Entry 7TAX (electron microscopy, 2.80 A resolution); this record covers chains I and M of the 14 polymer chains in the assembly.

== Chain I ==
Molecule: CRISPR type I-F/YPEST-associated protein Csy3
UniProtKB: A0A444M080 (A0A444M080_PSEAI); residues 21-361 here correspond to UniProt positions 2-342 (UniProt number = residue number - 19)
Amino-acid sequence (360 residues; row label = number of the first residue in the row):
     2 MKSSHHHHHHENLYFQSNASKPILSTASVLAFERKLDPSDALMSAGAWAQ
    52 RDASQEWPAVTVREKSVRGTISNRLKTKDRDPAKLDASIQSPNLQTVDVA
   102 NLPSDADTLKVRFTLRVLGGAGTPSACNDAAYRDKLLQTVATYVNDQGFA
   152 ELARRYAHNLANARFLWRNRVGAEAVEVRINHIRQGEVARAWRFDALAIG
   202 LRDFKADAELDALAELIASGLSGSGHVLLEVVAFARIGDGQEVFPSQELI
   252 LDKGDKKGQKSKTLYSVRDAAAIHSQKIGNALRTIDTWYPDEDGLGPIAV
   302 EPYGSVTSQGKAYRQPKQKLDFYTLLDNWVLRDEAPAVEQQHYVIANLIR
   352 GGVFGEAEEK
Disordered / not traced: 2-23, 359-361
Construct notes: initiating methionine (2); expression tag (3-20)

== Chain M ==
Molecule: 61-nt RNA strand
Sequence (61 nucleotides; numbered 1 to 61; the number before each row is that of its first residue):
     1 CUAAGAAAUUCACGGCGGGCUUGAUGUCCGCGUCUACCUGAUUCACUGCC
    51 GUAUAGGCAGC
Construct notes: conflict A41 (G1458 in 313291946), A53 (G1446 in 313291946)

== How chain I and chain M interact ==
Contacting residue pairs (48):
  Val30(I) - G5(M)  base contact
  Ala32(I) - G5(M)  base contact
  Phe33(I) - G5(M)  hydrogen bond to the sugar
  Phe33(I) - A6(M)  sugar contact
  Glu34(I) - G5(M)  sugar contact
  Glu34(I) - A6(M)  phosphate contact
  Arg35(I) - A6(M)  salt bridge to the phosphate
  Arg35(I) - A7(M)  salt bridge to the phosphate
  Ser67(I) - G15(M)  phosphate contact
  Val68(I) - C13(M)  sugar contact
  Val68(I) - G15(M)  phosphate contact
  Arg69(I) - C13(M)  hydrogen bond to the sugar
  Arg69(I) - G14(M)  hydrogen bond to the sugar
  Arg69(I) - G15(M)  hydrogen bond to the base
  Arg69(I) - C16(M)  salt bridge to the phosphate
  Gly70(I) - C13(M)  base contact
  Pro93(I) - G15(M)  base contact
  Leu95(I) - G15(M)  base contact
  Gln96(I) - C13(M)  hydrogen bond to the base
  Ser126(I) - G5(M)  hydrogen bond to the sugar
  Ala127(I) - A4(M)  base contact
  Trp168(I) - A8(M)  base contact
  Arg169(I) - C11(M)  salt bridge to the phosphate
  Arg169(I) - A12(M)  salt bridge to the phosphate
  Gln248(I) - U9(M)  hydrogen bond to the sugar
  Gln248(I) - U10(M)  hydrogen bond to the sugar
  Glu249(I) - U9(M)  base contact
  Leu250(I) - U9(M)  base contact
  Ile251(I) - U9(M)  base contact
  His275(I) - U9(M)  salt bridge to the phosphate
  Gln277(I) - A7(M)  sugar contact
  Gln277(I) - A8(M)  sugar contact
  Gln277(I) - U9(M)  hydrogen bond to the phosphate
  Lys278(I) - A8(M)  hydrogen bond to the base
  Lys278(I) - U10(M)  salt bridge to the phosphate
  Asn281(I) - A8(M)  hydrogen bond to the phosphate
  Arg284(I) - A7(M)  sugar contact
  Arg284(I) - A8(M)  salt bridge to the phosphate
  Glu302(I) - A8(M)  phosphate contact
  Val307(I) - A8(M)  base contact
  Thr308(I) - A8(M)  hydrogen bond to the base
  Ser309(I) - A8(M)  base contact
  Arg351(I) - A6(M)  hydrogen bond to the sugar
  Arg351(I) - A7(M)  sugar contact
  Gly352(I) - A6(M)  sugar contact
  Gly353(I) - A6(M)  hydrogen bond to the sugar
  Val354(I) - G5(M)  base contact
  Val354(I) - A6(M)  base contact
Interface residues without a listed pair, chain I (40 interface residues in all): Leu31, Thr71, Asn94, Val98, Ser247, Ser262, Lys263

== In short ==
The interface between chain I and chain M involves 40 residues on one side and 13 on the other; the contacts
include 14 hydrogen bonds and 8 salt bridges. Polar contacts include Arg69(I)-G15(M), Gln96(I)-C13(M) and
Lys278(I)-A8(M).
Chain I is CRISPR type I-F/YPEST-associated protein Csy3 and chain M is a 61-nt RNA strand; the structure,
Cryo-EM structure of the Csy-AcrIF24-promoter DNA complex, was determined by electron microscopy, deposited
together with 7T3J, 7T3K, 7T3L and 7TAW.
